PDB entry 6JHE | X-ray diffraction, 3.10 A resolution | chains A and B of the 3 polymer chains in the assembly

# Chain A
Name: ECF RNA polymerase sigma factor SigW
Organism: Bacillus subtilis (strain 168)
UniProtKB: Q45585 (SIGW_BACSU); residue numbers follow UniProt; this construct covers 126-187
Chain sequence (64 residues; row label = number of the first residue in the row):
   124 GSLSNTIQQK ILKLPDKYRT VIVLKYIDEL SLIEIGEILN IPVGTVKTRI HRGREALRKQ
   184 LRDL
Disordered / not traced: 124-133, 187
Sequence notes: expression tag (124-125)
UniProt features mapped onto this chain:
  - DNA-binding region: Val166 to Leu184 (H-T-H motif)
Reported in the primary citation:
  - binding site for the 11-nt DNA strand (chain B): Thr168, Thr171, Arg172, Arg175
  - binding site for the 11-nt DNA strand: Lys148, Ser154, Leu155, Lys170, His174

# Chain B
Molecule: 11-nt DNA strand
Sequence (11 nucleotides; row label = number of the first residue in the row):
     2 TTGAAACCTT T

# Chain A / chain B interface
Pairs across the interface - 13 pairs, chain A then chain B:
  Ile164(A) - DA5(B)  phosphate contact
  Pro165(A) - DA5(B)  phosphate contact
  Pro165(A) - DA6(B)  phosphate contact
  Gly167(A) - DA6(B)  base contact
  Thr168(A) - DG4(B)  sugar contact
  Thr168(A) - DA5(B)  hydrogen bond to the phosphate
  Lys170(A) - DA7(B)  base contact
  Lys170(A) - DC8(B)  base contact
  Thr171(A) - DA5(B)  hydrogen bond to the base
  Thr171(A) - DA6(B)  base contact
  Arg172(A) - DG4(B)  salt bridge to the phosphate
  Arg175(A) - DT3(B)  base contact
  Arg175(A) - DG4(B)  hydrogen bond to the base

# Overview
The interface between chain A and chain B involves 8 residues on one side and 6 on the other, with 3 hydrogen
bonds and 1 salt bridge. Polar pairs include Thr171(A)-DA5(B), Arg175(A)-DG4(B) and Thr168(A)-DA5(B). From the
paper: a binding site for the 11-nt DNA strand at Lys148(A), Ser154(A) and Leu155(A) among others; a binding
site for the 11-nt DNA strand (chain B) at Thr168(A), Thr171(A) and Arg172(A) among others.
Here chain A is ECF RNA polymerase sigma factor SigW (Bacillus subtilis (strain 168)) and chain B is an 11-nt
DNA strand. Entry 6JHE (Crystal Structure of Bacillus subtilis SigW domain 4 in complexed with -35 element
DNA) was determined by X-ray diffraction.
